PDB entry 1CZS | X-ray diffraction, 1.90 A resolution | chain A

# Chain A
Molecule: Protein (coagulation factor V)
Source organism: Homo sapiens
Notes: fragment: c2 discoidin-like domain
Reference sequence: P12259 (FA5_HUMAN); residues 0-159 here correspond to UniProt positions 2065-2224 (UniProt number = residue number + 2065)
Sequence (160 residues; numbered 0 to 159; the number before each row is that of its first residue; numbering starts at 0):
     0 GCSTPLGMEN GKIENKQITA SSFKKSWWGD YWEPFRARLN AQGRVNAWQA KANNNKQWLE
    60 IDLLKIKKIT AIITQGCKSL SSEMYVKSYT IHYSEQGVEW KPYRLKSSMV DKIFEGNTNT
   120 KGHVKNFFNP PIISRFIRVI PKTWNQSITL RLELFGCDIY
Disulfides: Cys1-Cys156
Ion coordination: phenylmercury Hg near Cys76 (its only coordinating residue here)
Residues lining bound ligands: phenylmercury (PHG): Trp31, Gln48, Cys76, Lys77, Ser78, Ser81, Met83
Curated features (UniProtKB/Swiss-Prot):
  - glycosylation: Asn144 (N-linked (GlcNAc...) asparagine)

# Overview
Bound to chain A: phenylmercury.
Chain A is Protein (coagulation factor V) (Homo sapiens); the structure, Crystal structure of the C2 domain of
human coagulation factor V: complex with phenylmercury, was determined by X-ray diffraction together with 1CZT
and 1CZV from the same study.
